9ARE - chains A and B of the 4 polymer chains in the assembly; structure by electron microscopy, 3.72 A resolution.

== Chain A ==
Protein: Glutamate receptor ionotropic, NMDA 1
From: Rattus norvegicus
UniProtKB: P35439 (NMDZ1_RAT); numbering as in UniProt (aligned over 1-847)
Chain sequence (847 residues; each row starts with the number of its first residue):
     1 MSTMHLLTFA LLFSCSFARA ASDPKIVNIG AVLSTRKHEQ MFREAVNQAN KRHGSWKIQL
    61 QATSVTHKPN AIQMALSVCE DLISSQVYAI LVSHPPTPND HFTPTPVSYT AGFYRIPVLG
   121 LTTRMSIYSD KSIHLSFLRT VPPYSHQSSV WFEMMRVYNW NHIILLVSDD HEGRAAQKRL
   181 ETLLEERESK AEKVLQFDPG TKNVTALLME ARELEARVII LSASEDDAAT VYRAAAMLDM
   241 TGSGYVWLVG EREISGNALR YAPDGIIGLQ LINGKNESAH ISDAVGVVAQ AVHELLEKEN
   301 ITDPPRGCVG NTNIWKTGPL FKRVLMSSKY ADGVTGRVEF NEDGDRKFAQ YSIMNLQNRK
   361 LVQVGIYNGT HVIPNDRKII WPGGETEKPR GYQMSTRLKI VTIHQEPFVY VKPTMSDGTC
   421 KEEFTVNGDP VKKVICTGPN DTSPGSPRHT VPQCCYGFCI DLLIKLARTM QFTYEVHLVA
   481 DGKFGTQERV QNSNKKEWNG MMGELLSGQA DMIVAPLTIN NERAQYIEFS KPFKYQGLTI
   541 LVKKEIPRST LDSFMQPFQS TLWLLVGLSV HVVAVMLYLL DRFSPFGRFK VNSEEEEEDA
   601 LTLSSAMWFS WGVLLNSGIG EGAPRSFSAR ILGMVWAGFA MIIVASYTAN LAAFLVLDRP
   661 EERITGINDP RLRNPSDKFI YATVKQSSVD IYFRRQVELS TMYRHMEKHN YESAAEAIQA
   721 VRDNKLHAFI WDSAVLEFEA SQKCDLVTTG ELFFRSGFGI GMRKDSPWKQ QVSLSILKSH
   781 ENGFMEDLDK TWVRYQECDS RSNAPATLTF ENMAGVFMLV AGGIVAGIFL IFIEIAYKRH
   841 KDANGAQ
Unresolved in the structure: 1-24, 53-57, 585-601, 842-847
Differences from the reference sequence: conflict Ser22 (Cys in P35439), Gln61 (Asn in P35439), Asp239 (Asn in P35439), Gln350 (Asn in P35439), Gln471 (Asn in P35439), Gln491 (Asn in P35439), Gln771 (Asn in P35439), Asn844 (Arg in P35439), Gly845 (Arg in P35439), Ala846 (Lys in P35439)
Swiss-Prot annotation at these positions:
  - region: Leu603 to Pro624 (Pore-forming)
  - binding site (glycine): Pro516, Thr518, Arg523, Ser688, Asp732
  - glycosylation (N-linked (GlcNAc...) asparagine): Asn203, Asn276, Asn300, Asn368, Asn440, Asn674
Disulfides: Cys420-Cys454, Cys436-Cys455, Cys744-Cys798
Small-molecule neighbours: glycine (GLY): Phe484, Pro516, Leu517, Thr518, Arg523, Ser687, Ser688, Asp732, Phe758
Reported in the primary citation:
  - conformationally variable residues (helix shift): Ala652, Val656

== Chain B ==
Protein: Glutamate receptor ionotropic, NMDA 2B
From: Rattus norvegicus
UniProtKB: Q00960 (NMDE2_RAT); residues 27-852 here = UniProt positions 27-852
Chain sequence (883 residues; row label = number of the first residue in the row; numbers below 1 keep their minus sign (Met-30 is residue -30)):
   -30 MGTMRLFLLA VLFLFSFARA TGWSHPQFEK GGGSGGGSGG SAWSHPQFEK GALVPRGRSQ
    30 KSPPSIGIAV ILVGTSDEVA IKDAHEKDDF HHLSVVPRVE LVAMNETDPK SIITRICDLM
    90 SDRKIQGVVF ADDTDQEAIA QILDFISAQT LTPILGIHGG SSMIMADKDE SSMFFQFGPS
   150 IEQQASVMLN IMEEYDWYIF SIVTTYFPGY QDFVNKIRST IENSFVGWEL EEVLLLDMSL
   210 DDGDSKIQNQ LKKLQSPIIL LYCTKEEATY IFEVANSVGL TGYGYTWIVP SLVAGDTDTV
   270 PSEFPTGLIS VSYDEWDYGL PARVRDGIAI ITTAASDMLS EHSFIPEPKS SCYNTHEKRI
   330 YQSNMLNRYL INVTFEGRNL SFSEDGYQMH PKLVIILLNK ERKWERVGKW KDKSLQMKYY
   390 VWPRMCPETE EQEDDHLSIV TLEEAPFVIV ESVDPLSGTC MRNTVPCQKR IISENKTDEE
   450 PGYIKKCCKG FCIDILKKIS KSVKFTYDLY LVTNGKHGKK INGTWNGMIG EVVMKRAYMA
   510 VGSLTINEER SEVVDFSVPF IETGISVMVS RSNGTVSPSA FLEPFSADVW VMMFVMLLIV
   570 SAVAVFVFEY FSPVGYNRCL ADGREPGGPS FTIGKAIWLL WGLVFNNSVP VQNPKGTTSK
   630 IMVSVWAFFA VIFLASYTAN LAAFMIQEEY VDQVSGLSDK KFQRPNDFSP PFRFGTVPNG
   690 STERNIRNNY AEMHAYMGKF NQRGVDDALL SLKTGKLDAF IYDAAVLNYM AGRDEGCKLV
   750 TIGSGKVFAS TGYGIAIQKD SGWKRQVDLA ILQLFGDGEM EELEALWLTG ICHNEKNEVM
   810 SSQLDIDNMA GVFYMLGAAM ALSLITFICE HLFYWQFRHS FMG
Unresolved in the structure: -30 to 33, 395-402, 583-596, 845-852
Differences from the reference sequence: expression tag (-30 to 26); conflict Ser849 (Cys in Q00960)
Swiss-Prot annotation at these positions:
  - region: Lys604 to Pro623 (Pore-forming)
  - binding site (Zn(2+)): His127, Glu284
  - binding site (L-glutamate): Thr514, Arg519, Ser690, Thr691, Asp732
  - site: Asn615 (Functional determinant of NMDA receptors)
  - glycosylation (N-linked (GlcNAc...) asparagine): Asn74, Asn341, Asn348, Asn444, Asn491, Asn542, Asn688
  - mutagenesis: His60 (H60A: Normal zinc binding), His127 (H127A: Reduced zinc binding), Asp283 (D283A: Slightly reduced zinc binding), Glu284 (E284A: Reduced zinc binding), His311 (H311A: Normal zinc binding), His359 (H359A: Normal zinc binding)
Disulfides: Cys429-Cys456, Cys436-Cys457, Cys746-Cys801
Small-molecule neighbours: glutamic acid (GLU): His486, Ser512, Leu513, Thr514, Arg519, Gly689, Ser690, Thr691, Tyr731, Asp732
Reported in the primary citation:
  - conformationally variable residues (helix shift, loop rearrangement): Ala651, Met654, Ile655, Gln662, Asn817
  - allosteric site: Phe550, Leu551, Trp559, Met824

== Interface between chain A and chain B ==
Pairs across the interface - 54 pairs, chain A then chain B:
  Pro69(A) - His325(B)
  Asn70(A) - Asn323(B)
  Asn70(A) - Thr324(B)
  Ala71(A) - Phe114(B)  hydrophobic
  Ile72(A) - Cys321(B)
  Cys79(A) - Lys79(B)
  Thr105(A) - Phe114(B)
  Pro106(A) - Phe114(B)  hydrophobic
  Phe113(A) - Ala107(B)  hydrophobic
  Cys308(A) - Thr76(B)
  Cys308(A) - Asp77(B)
  Val309(A) - Thr76(B)
  Gly310(A) - Thr76(B)
  Asn311(A) - Thr76(B)
  Thr312(A) - Glu75(B)
  Thr312(A) - Thr76(B)  hydrogen bond (backbone-backbone)
  Thr312(A) - Asp77(B)
  Arg489(A) - Asn192(B)
  Gln491(A) - Asn192(B)
  Pro557(A) - Gln812(B)
  Pro557(A) - Leu813(B)
  Phe558(A) - Leu813(B)  hydrophobic
  Gln559(A) - Gln812(B)
  Thr561(A) - Ile815(B)
  Leu562(A) - Leu813(B)
  Leu562(A) - Ile815(B)
  Leu562(A) - Met818(B)  hydrophobic
  Leu562(A) - Phe822(B)  hydrophobic
  Leu565(A) - Phe822(B)  hydrophobic
  Ser569(A) - Leu825(B)
  Val573(A) - Leu825(B)  hydrophobic
  Phe609(A) - Pro619(B)
  Asn616(A) - Asn616(B)
  Asn616(A) - Ser617(B)
  Ser617(A) - Ser617(B)
  Gly620(A) - Pro619(B)
  Ser628(A) - Ser832(B)
  Ser628(A) - Thr835(B)
  Arg630(A) - Gly603(B)
  Arg630(A) - Trp607(B)
  Met634(A) - Trp607(B)  hydrophobic
  Met634(A) - Trp610(B)  hydrogen bond (backbone-side chain)
  Val635(A) - Met824(B)  hydrophobic
  Ala637(A) - Val618(B)  hydrophobic
  Phe639(A) - Val821(B)  hydrophobic
  Phe639(A) - Phe822(B)  hydrophobic
  Phe639(A) - Leu825(B)  hydrophobic
  Met641(A) - Phe614(B)
  Met641(A) - Leu643(B)  hydrophobic
  Ser646(A) - Leu650(B)
  Ser646(A) - Leu813(B)
  Ser646(A) - Met818(B)
  Asn650(A) - Leu813(B)
  Val697(A) - Arg431(B)
Interface residues without a listed pair, chain A (54 interface residues in all): Gly112, Lys496, Val572, Met576, Leu580, Val613, Glu621, Ala623, Ile631, Leu632, Gly633, Trp636, Gly638, Ile642, Ala645, Ala649, Ala653
Interface residues without a listed pair, chain B (41 interface residues in all): Ile606, Asn615, Tyr646, Thr647, Ala651, Ala828, Met829, Leu831, Phe836

== Overview ==
The interface between chain A and chain B involves 54 residues on one side and 41 on the other, with 2
hydrogen bonds. Polar pairs include Met634(A)-Trp610(B) and Thr312(A)-Thr76(B). Chain A binds glycine. The
paper reports an allosteric site at Phe550(B), Leu551(B) and Trp559(B) among others; conformational
variability at Ala652(A), Val656(A) and Ala651(B) among others.
Here chain A is Glutamate receptor ionotropic, NMDA 1 and chain B is Glutamate receptor ionotropic, NMDA 2B,
both from Rattus norvegicus. Entry 9ARE (Rat GluN1-GluN2B NMDA receptor channel in complex with glycine,
glutamate, and EU-1622-A, in open-channel conformation) was determined by electron microscopy, deposited
together with 9ARF, 9ARG, 9ARH, 9ARI and 9BIB.
